1TUU - chains A and B; structure by X-ray diffraction, 2.50 A resolution.

# Chain A (and B)
Molecule: Acetate kinase
Source organism: Methanosarcina thermophila
Notes: EC 2.7.2.1; chain B of this document is another copy of the same molecule, construct and numbering; everything in this record applies to it too
Reference sequence: P38502 (ACKA_METTE); numbering as in UniProt (aligned over 1-399)
Chain sequence (399 residues; numbered 1 to 399; the number before each row is that of its first residue):
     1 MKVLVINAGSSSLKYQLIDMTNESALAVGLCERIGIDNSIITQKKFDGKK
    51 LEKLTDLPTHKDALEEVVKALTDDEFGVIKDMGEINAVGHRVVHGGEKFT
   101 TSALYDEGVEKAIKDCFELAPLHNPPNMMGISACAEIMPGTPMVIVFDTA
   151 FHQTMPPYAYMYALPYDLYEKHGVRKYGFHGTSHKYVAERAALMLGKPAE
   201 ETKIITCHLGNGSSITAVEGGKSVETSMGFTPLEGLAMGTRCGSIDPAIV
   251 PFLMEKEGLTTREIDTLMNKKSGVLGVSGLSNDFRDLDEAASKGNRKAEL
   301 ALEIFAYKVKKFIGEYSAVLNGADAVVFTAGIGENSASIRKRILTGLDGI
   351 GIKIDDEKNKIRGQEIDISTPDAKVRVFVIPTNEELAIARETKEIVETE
Ligand contacts: ADP (adenosine-5'-diphosphate): Lys-14, Gly-210, Asn-211, Asn-282, Asp-283, Phe-284, Arg-285, Ala-330, Gly-331, Ile-332, Asn-335, Ser-336
UniProt features mapped onto this chain:
  - active site: Asp-148 (Proton donor/acceptor)
  - binding site (Mg(2+)): Asn-7, Glu-384
  - binding site (ATP): Lys-14, His-208 to Gly-212, Asp-283 to Arg-285, Gly-331 to Asn-335
  - binding site (substrate): Arg-91
  - site (Transition state stabilizer): His-180, Arg-241

# Chain A / chain B interface
Pairs across the interface (124; chain A residue first):
  Glu-118(A) with Phe-252(B); Lys-256(B), salt bridge
  Tyr-158(A) with Glu-303(B); Ile-304(B), hydrophobic; Tyr-307(B)
  Ala-159(A) with Tyr-307(B), hydrophobic
  Met-161(A) with Ile-304(B), hydrophobic
  Tyr-162(A) with Ile-245(B), hydrophobic; Asp-246(B); Ile-249(B), hydrophobic
  Ala-163(A) with Ala-237(B), hydrophobic; Cys-242(B); Ser-272(B); Gly-273(B), hydrogen bond (backbone-backbone); Val-277(B), hydrophobic
  Leu-164(A) with Cys-242(B), hydrophobic; Ser-272(B); Gly-276(B); Val-277(B)
  Pro-165(A) with Lys-271(B); Ser-272(B); Gly-276(B)
  Tyr-166(A) with Gly-276(B), hydrogen bond (backbone-backbone); Val-277(B); Lys-297(B); Leu-300(B), hydrophobic
  Leu-168(A) with Leu-253(B), hydrophobic
  Lys-171(A) with Glu-257(B), salt bridge
  His-172(A) with Lys-256(B); Glu-257(B), salt bridge
  Val-174(A) with Phe-252(B), hydrophobic
  Glu-225(A) with Tyr-307(B), hydrogen bond
  Phe-230(A) with Asp-246(B)
  Thr-231(A) with Asp-246(B), hydrogen bond; Ala-248(B)
  Leu-233(A) with Pro-247(B), hydrophobic; Ala-248(B)
  Glu-234(A) with Ile-245(B); Asp-246(B)
  Ala-237(A) with Ala-163(B), hydrophobic
  Cys-242(A) with Ala-163(B); Leu-164(B), hydrophobic
  Gly-243(A) with Pro-247(B)
  Ile-245(A) with Tyr-162(B), hydrophobic; Pro-247(B), hydrophobic
  Asp-246(A) with Tyr-162(B); Phe-230(B); Thr-231(B), hydrogen bond; Leu-233(B); Glu-234(B)
  Pro-247(A) with Leu-233(B), hydrophobic; Gly-243(B); Ile-245(B), hydrophobic; Met-268(B), hydrophobic
  Ala-248(A) with Thr-231(B); Leu-233(B)
  Ile-249(A) with Tyr-162(B), hydrophobic; Val-174(B), hydrophobic; Phe-230(B), hydrophobic
  Val-250(A) with Val-250(B), hydrophobic
  Pro-251(A) with Thr-261(B)
  Phe-252(A) with Pro-121(B); Val-174(B), hydrophobic; Phe-230(B), hydrophobic
  Leu-253(A) with Leu-168(B), hydrophobic
  Met-254(A) with Met-254(B), hydrophobic
  Glu-255(A) with Thr-261(B), hydrogen bond; Arg-262(B), salt bridge
  Lys-256(A) with Glu-118(B); Leu-119(B); His-172(B)
  Glu-257(A) with His-172(B), salt bridge
  Thr-261(A) with Pro-251(B); Met-254(B); Glu-255(B), hydrogen bond
  Arg-262(A) with Glu-255(B), salt bridge
  Ile-264(A) with Pro-251(B), hydrophobic
  Asp-265(A) with Pro-251(B)
  Met-268(A) with Pro-247(B), hydrophobic
  Lys-271(A) with Pro-165(B)
  Ser-272(A) with Ala-163(B); Leu-164(B); Pro-165(B)
  Gly-273(A) with Ala-163(B), hydrogen bond (backbone-backbone)
  Gly-276(A) with Leu-164(B); Pro-165(B); Tyr-166(B), hydrogen bond (backbone-backbone)
  Val-277(A) with Tyr-162(B); Ala-163(B), hydrophobic; Leu-164(B)
  Lys-297(A) with Tyr-166(B)
  Glu-303(A) with Tyr-158(B)
  Ile-304(A) with Tyr-158(B)
  Tyr-307(A) with Tyr-158(B); Ala-159(B), hydrophobic; Glu-225(B), hydrogen bond; Val-319(B)
  Lys-310(A) with Ala-318(B), hydrogen bond (side chain-backbone)
  Lys-311(A) with Glu-225(B), salt bridge; Glu-315(B), salt bridge; Val-319(B)
  Gly-314(A) with Gly-314(B); Glu-315(B); Ala-318(B)
  Glu-315(A) with Lys-311(B), salt bridge; Gly-314(B); Glu-315(B)
  Ala-318(A) with Lys-310(B); Gly-314(B); Gly-346(B); Leu-347(B)
  Val-319(A) with Tyr-307(B); Lys-311(B)
  Asn-321(A) with Gly-346(B); Leu-347(B), hydrogen bond (side chain-backbone); Asp-348(B), hydrogen bond; Gly-349(B), hydrogen bond (side chain-backbone)
  Gly-346(A) with Ala-318(B); Asn-321(B), hydrogen bond (backbone-side chain)
  Leu-347(A) with Ala-318(B); Asn-321(B)
  Asp-348(A) with Asn-321(B), hydrogen bond
  Gly-349(A) with Asn-321(B), hydrogen bond (backbone-side chain)
  Ile-350(A) with Ser-317(B)
Other interface residues (no listed pair), chain A (72 interface residues in all): Leu-119, Pro-157, Val-224, Gly-229, Arg-241, Ser-244, Leu-267, Arg-296, Leu-300, Ser-317, Gly-322, Lys-374
Other interface residues (no listed pair), chain B (71 interface residues in all): Ala-120, Pro-157, Met-161, Val-224, Gly-229, Arg-241, Ser-244, Ile-264, Asp-265, Leu-267, Gly-322, Ile-350

# Summary
Chain A and chain B form an interface of 72 and 71 residues respectively, with 17 hydrogen bonds and 9 salt
bridges. Among the polar pairs are Glu-118(A)/Lys-256(B), Lys-171(A)/Glu-257(B) and His-172(A)/Glu-257(B).
Bound to chain A: ADP.
Chain A and chain B are both Acetate kinase (Methanosarcina thermophila); the structure, Acetate Kinase
crystallized with ATPgS, was determined by X-ray diffraction together with 1TUY from the same study.
